Entry 8U82 (electron microscopy, 3.84 A resolution); this record covers chains C4 and K4 of the 20 polymer chains in the assembly.

== Chain C4 ==
Name: Cullin-3
Organism: Homo sapiens
Reference sequence: Q13618 (CUL3_HUMAN); numbering as in UniProt (aligned over 2-381)
Amino-acid sequence (380 residues; row label = number of the first residue in the row):
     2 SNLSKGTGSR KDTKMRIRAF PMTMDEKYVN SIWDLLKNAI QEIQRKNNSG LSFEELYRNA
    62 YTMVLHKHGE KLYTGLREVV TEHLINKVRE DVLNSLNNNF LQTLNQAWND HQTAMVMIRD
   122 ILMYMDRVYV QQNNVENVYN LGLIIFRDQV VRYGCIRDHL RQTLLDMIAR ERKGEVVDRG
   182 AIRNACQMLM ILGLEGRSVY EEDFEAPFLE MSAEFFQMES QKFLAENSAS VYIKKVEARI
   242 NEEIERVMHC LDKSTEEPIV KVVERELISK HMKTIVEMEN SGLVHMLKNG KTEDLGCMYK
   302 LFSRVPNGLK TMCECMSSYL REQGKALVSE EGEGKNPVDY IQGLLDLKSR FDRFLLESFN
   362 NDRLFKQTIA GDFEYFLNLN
Unresolved in the structure: 2-23
Curated features (UniProtKB/Swiss-Prot):
  - region: Ser2 to Ile41 (Interaction with KLHL18)
  - modified residue: Ser2 (N-acetylserine)
  - natural variant: Val285 (V285A: In NEDAUS)

== Chain K4 ==
Name: BTB/POZ domain-containing protein KCTD5
Organism: Homo sapiens
Reference sequence: Q9NXV2 (KCTD5_HUMAN); residues 1-234 here = UniProt positions 1-234
Amino-acid sequence (234 residues; numbered 1 to 234; the number before each row is that of its first residue):
     1 MAENHCELLS PARGGIGAGL GGGLCRRCSA GLGALAQRPG SVSKWVRLNV GGTYFLTTRQ
    61 TLCRDPKSFL YRLCQADPDL DSDKDETGAY LIDRDPTYFG PVLNYLRHGK LVINKDLAEE
   121 GVLEEAEFYN ITSLIKLVKD KIRERDSKTS QVPVKHVYRV LQCQEEELTQ MVSTMSDGWK
   181 FEQLVSIGSS YNYGNEDQAE FLCVVSKELH NTPYGTASEP SEKAKILQER GSRM
Unresolved in the structure: 1-39, 234
Curated features (UniProtKB/Swiss-Prot):
  - modified residue: Ala2 (N-acetylalanine), Ser10 (Phosphoserine)
From the paper describing this entry:
  - mutagenesis - F128A, L161R: abolished catalytic activity (ubiquitylation activity)
  - mutagenesis - L209* (10-fold): decreased binding to Gbeta 
  - mutagenesis - L209*: decreased catalytic activity (activity)
  - mutagenesis - F128A: unchanged binding to Gbeta 
  - mutagenesis - L161R: abolished catalytic activity with Guanine nucleotide-binding protein G(I)/G(S)/G(T) subunit beta-1
  - mutagenesis - L209* (10-fold): decreased binding to Guanine nucleotide-binding protein G(I)/G(S)/G(T) subunit beta-1
  - mutagenesis - L209*: decreased catalytic activity with Guanine nucleotide-binding protein G(I)/G(S)/G(T) subunit beta-1

== Interface between chain C4 and chain K4 ==
Pairs across the interface (35; chain C4 residue first):
  Asn49(C4) with Pro78(K4); Asp81(K4)
  Ser50(C4) with Asp81(K4)
  Leu52(C4) with Asp81(K4)
  Ser53(C4) with Asp79(K4); Asp81(K4); Ser82(K4), hydrogen bond
  Phe54(C4) with Phe69(K4), hydrophobic; Arg72(K4); Leu73(K4), hydrophobic; Asp79(K4), hydrogen bond (backbone-backbone); Leu80(K4), hydrophobic
  Glu55(C4) with Phe69(K4); Ser82(K4), hydrogen bond; Leu91(K4)
  Tyr58(C4) with Phe69(K4); Phe128(K4), hydrogen bond (side chain-backbone); Tyr129(K4); Asn130(K4)
  Arg59(C4) with Asp93(K4), salt bridge; Phe128(K4)
  Tyr62(C4) with Glu127(K4); Phe128(K4), hydrogen bond (side chain-backbone); Asn130(K4), hydrogen bond
  Met118(C4) with Arg72(K4); Asp79(K4)
  Asp121(C4) with Arg72(K4), salt bridge
  Ile122(C4) with Asp79(K4)
  Met124(C4) with Arg72(K4); Asn130(K4)
  Arg128(C4) with Glu127(K4), hydrogen bond (side chain-backbone); Asn130(K4), hydrogen bond; Ile131(K4); Thr132(K4); Ile135(K4)
Interface residues without a listed pair, chain C4 (16 interface residues in all): Gly51, Tyr125
Interface residues without a listed pair, chain K4 (18 interface residues in all): Lys67
From the paper, about this interface:
  - hot spots on chain K4 (mutagenesis) - F128A: abolished binding to Cullin-3 (chain C4)

== Summary ==
16 residues of chain C4 and 18 residues of chain K4 are in contact; the contacts include 8 hydrogen bonds and
2 salt bridges. Among the polar pairs are Arg59(C4)-Asp93(K4), Asp121(C4)-Arg72(K4) and Ser53(C4)-Ser82(K4).
From the paper: F128A and L161R of chain K4 abolish catalytic activity (ubiquitylation activity); L209* of
chain K4 reduces binding to Gbeta.
Here chain C4 is Cullin-3 and chain K4 is BTB/POZ domain-containing protein KCTD5, both from Homo sapiens.
Entry 8U82 (KCTD5/Cullin3/Gbeta1gamma2 Complex: State B From Composite RELION Multi-body Refinement Map) was
determined by electron microscopy (same publication as 8U7Z, 8U80, 8U81, 8U83 and 8U84).
